Entry 4JPV (X-ray diffraction, 2.83 A resolution); this record covers chains G and H of the 3 polymer chains in the assembly.

== Chain G ==
Name: HIV-1 CLADE A STRAIN 93TH057 GP120 WITH LOOP d AND LOOPD V5 REPLACED FROM HIV STRAIN 3415V1
Source organism: Human immunodeficiency virus 1
Chain sequence (352 residues; numbered 44 to 492; 97 numbers in that range are skipped by the numbering (no residue carries them; nothing is unmodelled there); the number before each row is that of its first residue):
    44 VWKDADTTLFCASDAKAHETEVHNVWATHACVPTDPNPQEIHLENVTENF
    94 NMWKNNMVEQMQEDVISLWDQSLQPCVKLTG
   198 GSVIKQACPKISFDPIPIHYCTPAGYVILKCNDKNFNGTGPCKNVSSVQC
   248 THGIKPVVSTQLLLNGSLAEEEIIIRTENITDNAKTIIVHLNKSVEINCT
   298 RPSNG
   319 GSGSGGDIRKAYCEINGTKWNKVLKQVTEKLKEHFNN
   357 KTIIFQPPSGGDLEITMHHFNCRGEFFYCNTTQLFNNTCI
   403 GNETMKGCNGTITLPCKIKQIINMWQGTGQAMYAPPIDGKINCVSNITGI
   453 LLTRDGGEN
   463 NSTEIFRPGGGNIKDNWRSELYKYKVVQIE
Unresolved in the structure: 319-323, 403-407
Disulfides: Cys54-Cys74, Cys119-Cys205, Cys218-Cys247, Cys228-Cys239, Cys296-Cys331, Cys378-Cys445, Cys385-Cys418, Cys395-Cys410
Covalently attached groups: N-acetylglucosamine (NAG) linked to Asn234, Asn241, Asn262, Asn276, Asn289, Asn295, Asn334, Asn386, Asn392, Asn448

== Chain H ==
Name: Heavy chain of antibody 3BNC117
Source organism: Homo sapiens
Notes: antibody fragment or engineered binder
Chain sequence (226 residues; each row starts with the number of its first residue; a row labelled like 71A-71D holds insertion residues (71A, then the next letters in order)):
     1 QVQLLQSGAAVTKPGASVRVSCEASGYNIRDYFIHWWRQAPGQGLQWVGW
    51 IN
   52A P
    53 KTGQPNNPRQFQGRVSLTR
71A-71D HASW
    72 DFDTYSFYMDL
82A-82C KAL
    83 RSDDTAVYFCARQRSDYW
100A-100B DF
   101 DVWGSGTQVTVSSASTKGPSVFPLAPSSKSTSGGTAALGCLVKDYFPEPV
   151 TVSWNSGALTSGVHTFPAVLQSSGLYSLSSVVTVPSSSLGTQTYICNVNH
   201 KPSNTKVDKKVEPKSC
Unresolved in the structure: 128-134, 214-216
Disulfides: Cys22-Cys92, Cys140-Cys196
What the authors report for this chain:
  - conformationally variable residues: Pro60

== How chain G and chain H interact ==
Contacting residue pairs (33; chain G residue first):
  Gly124(G) with Trp71D(H); Asp72(H)
  Gly198(G) with Asp72(H)
  Asp279(G) with Trp100(H), hydrogen bond
  Asn280(G) with Trp50(H), hydrogen bond; Trp100(H)
  Ala281(G) with Trp50(H); Trp100(H), hydrophobic
  Lys282(G) with Asp98(H), salt bridge
  Ser365(G) with Pro57(H); Gln64(H), hydrogen bond
  Gly366(G) with Pro57(H)
  Gly367(G) with Thr54(H); Gly55(H); Gln56(H)
  Asp368(G) with Lys53(H); Thr54(H), hydrogen bond (backbone-backbone); Arg71(H), salt bridge
  Ile371(G) with Thr54(H); Gln56(H)
  Gly429(G) with Arg30(H), hydrogen bond (backbone-side chain)
  Thr455(G) with Gln56(H), hydrogen bond
  Arg456(G) with Asn58(H), hydrogen bond (backbone-side chain)
  Asp457(G) with Asn58(H); Gln64(H)
  Gly458(G) with Trp47(H); Asn58(H), hydrogen bond (backbone-side chain); Pro60(H)
  Gly459(G) with Trp47(H); Pro60(H)
  Asn461(G) with Arg61(H)
  Arg469(G) with Gln64(H)
  Gly473(G) with Thr54(H)
Other interface residues (no listed pair), chain G (25 interface residues in all): Leu122, Glu275, Thr430, Gly431, Gly472
Other interface residues (no listed pair), chain H (20 interface residues in all): Phe33, Asn59, Phe73

== Overview ==
25 residues of chain G face 20 of chain H across their interface; the contacts include 8 hydrogen bonds and 2
salt bridges. Polar contacts include Lys282(G)-Asp98(H), Asp368(G)-Arg71(H) and Asp279(G)-Trp100(H).
N-acetylglucosamine is covalently linked to Asn234(G), Asn241(G), Asn262(G), Asn276(G), Asn289(G) and
Asn295(G) and 4 more. From the paper: conformational variability at Pro60(H).
Here chain G is HIV-1 CLADE A STRAIN 93TH057 GP120 WITH LOOP d AND LOOPD V5 REPLACED FROM HIV STRAIN 3415V1
(Human immunodeficiency virus 1) and chain H is Heavy chain of antibody 3BNC117 (Homo sapiens). Entry 4JPV
(Crystal structure of broadly and potently neutralizing antibody 3bnc117 in complex with hiv-1 gp120) was
determined by X-ray diffraction, deposited together with 4GW4 and 4JPW.
